PDB entry 7B1G | electron microscopy, 3.60 A resolution | chains A and B of the 5 polymer chains in the assembly

# Chain A (and B)
Name: Transient receptor potential cation channel subfamily c member 4a
From: Danio rerio
Notes: chain B of this document is another copy of the same molecule, construct and numbering; everything in this record applies to it too
UniProtKB: U3N7D8 (U3N7D8_DANRE); residues 2-915 here = UniProt positions 2-915
Chain sequence (915 residues; row label = number of the first residue in the row):
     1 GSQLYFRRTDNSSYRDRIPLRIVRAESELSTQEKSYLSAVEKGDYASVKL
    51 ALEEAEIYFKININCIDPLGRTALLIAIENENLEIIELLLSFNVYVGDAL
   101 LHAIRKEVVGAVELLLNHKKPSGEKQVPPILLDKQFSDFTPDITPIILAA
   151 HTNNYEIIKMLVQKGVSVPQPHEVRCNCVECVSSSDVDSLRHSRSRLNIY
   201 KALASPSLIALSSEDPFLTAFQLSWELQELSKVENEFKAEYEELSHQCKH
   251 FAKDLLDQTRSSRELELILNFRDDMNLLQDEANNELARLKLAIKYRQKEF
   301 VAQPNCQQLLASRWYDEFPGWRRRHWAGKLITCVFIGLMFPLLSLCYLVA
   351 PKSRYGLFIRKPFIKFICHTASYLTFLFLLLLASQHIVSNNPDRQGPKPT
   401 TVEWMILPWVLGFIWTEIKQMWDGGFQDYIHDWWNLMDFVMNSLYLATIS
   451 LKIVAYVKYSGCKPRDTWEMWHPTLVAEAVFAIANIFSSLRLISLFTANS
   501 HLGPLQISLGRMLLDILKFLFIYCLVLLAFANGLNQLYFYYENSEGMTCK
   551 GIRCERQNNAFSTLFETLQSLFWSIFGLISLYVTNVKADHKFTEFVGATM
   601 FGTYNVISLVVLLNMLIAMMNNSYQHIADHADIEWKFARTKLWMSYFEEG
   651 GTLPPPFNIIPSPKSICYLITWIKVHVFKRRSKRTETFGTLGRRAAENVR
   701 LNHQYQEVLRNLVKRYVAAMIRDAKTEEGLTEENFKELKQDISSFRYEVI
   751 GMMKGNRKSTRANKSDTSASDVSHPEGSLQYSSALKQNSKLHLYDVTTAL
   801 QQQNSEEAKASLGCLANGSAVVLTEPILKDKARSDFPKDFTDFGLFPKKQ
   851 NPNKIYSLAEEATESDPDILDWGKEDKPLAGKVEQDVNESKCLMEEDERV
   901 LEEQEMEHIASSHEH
Unresolved in the structure: 1-27, 119-135, 173-185, 278-282, 754-915 (chain B: 1-27, 119-135, 173-185, 273-283, 661-695, 754-915)
Differences from the reference sequence: expression tag (1)
Bound ions: Ca2+: Glu417, Gln420, Asp438
Residues lining bound ligands:
  - Calmodulin (44E; (2R)-3-(phosphonooxy)propane-1,2-diyl dihexanoate), molecule 1: Leu520, Cys524, Leu527, Arg553, Leu568, Gln569, Phe572, Trp573
  - Calmodulin (44E), molecule 2: Phe595, Ala598, Thr599, Gly602, Thr603, Val606
What the authors report for this chain:
  - conformationally variable residues (order/disorder transition): Ile666 to His676, Val677 to Gly692
  - specificity-determining residues: Phe413, Asn442 (proposed by the authors, not directly observed)

# Interface between chain A and chain B
Residue-residue contacts (145; chain A residue first):
  Leu29(A) with Gln163(B)
  Pro68(A) with Tyr155(B)
  Leu69(A) with Ile721(B), hydrophobic
  Arg71(A) with Arg722(B)
  Leu75(A) with Arg722(B)
  Glu79(A) with Arg722(B), salt bridge; Thr726(B)
  Phe136(A) with Asn711(B); Lys714(B)
  Ser137(A) with Arg260(B), hydrogen bond (backbone-side chain)
  Asp138(A) with Arg260(B); Ala718(B)
  Phe139(A) with Arg260(B)
  Thr140(A) with Arg260(B)
  Asp188(A) with Ser262(B)
  Ser189(A) with Ser262(B); Gln308(B), hydrogen bond
  Leu190(A) with Thr259(B); Arg260(B); Ser261(B); Ser262(B); Gln308(B), hydrogen bond (backbone-side chain)
  Arg191(A) with Arg260(B), hydrogen bond (side chain-backbone)
  Ser193(A) with Gln308(B)
  Val233(A) with Arg322(B), hydrogen bond (backbone-side chain)
  Glu236(A) with Pro304(B); Gln307(B); Arg639(B), salt bridge
  Phe237(A) with Pro304(B); Gln308(B)
  Lys518(A) with His501(B); Leu505(B)
  Phe519(A) with Leu509(B), hydrophobic
  Phe521(A) with Leu502(B), hydrophobic
  Ile522(A) with Leu505(B), hydrophobic
  Leu525(A) with Ser489(B); Leu492(B), hydrophobic; Ile493(B), hydrophobic; Phe496(B), hydrophobic
  Val526(A) with Leu490(B), hydrophobic
  Ala529(A) with Ile486(B); Ser489(B); Leu490(B)
  Phe530(A) with Ile486(B), hydrophobic
  Asn532(A) with Leu380(B); Leu381(B); Asn485(B), hydrogen bond; Ser489(B), hydrogen bond
  Gly533(A) with Ala482(B); Ile486(B)
  Asn535(A) with Ser384(B), hydrogen bond
  Gln536(A) with Leu380(B); Ala383(B); Ser384(B), hydrogen bond; Phe481(B); Ala482(B); Asn485(B)
  Leu537(A) with Ala479(B), hydrophobic; Ala482(B), hydrophobic
  Phe539(A) with Ser384(B); Gln385(B); His386(B); Ser389(B)
  Tyr540(A) with Ser389(B), hydrogen bond; Pro392(B), hydrophobic; Arg465(B); Glu478(B)
  Tyr541(A) with Arg465(B); Leu475(B)
  Leu581(A) with Trp573(B); Leu578(B), hydrophobic
  Tyr582(A) with Cys554(B)
  Thr584(A) with Arg553(B)
  Asn585(A) with Arg553(B), hydrogen bond (side chain-backbone); Cys554(B)
  Lys587(A) with Asp466(B)
  Ala588(A) with Asp466(B)
  Asp589(A) with Met470(B)
  His590(A) with Arg465(B), hydrogen bond (side chain-backbone); Asp466(B); Trp468(B)
  Lys591(A) with Met470(B)
  Phe592(A) with Trp471(B), hydrophobic; Ala479(B), hydrophobic
  Thr593(A) with Leu475(B)
  Phe595(A) with Phe565(B), hydrophobic
  Val596(A) with Ala479(B), hydrophobic; Ile483(B), hydrophobic
  Ala598(A) with Arg553(B); Trp573(B)
  Met600(A) with Ile486(B), hydrophobic
  Phe601(A) with Trp573(B), hydrophobic
  Gly602(A) with Phe572(B); Trp573(B)
  Asn605(A) with Trp573(B); Phe576(B)
  Val606(A) with Phe572(B), hydrophobic; Phe576(B), hydrophobic
  Val610(A) with Phe576(B), hydrophobic; Leu613(B), hydrophobic; Leu616(B)
  Val611(A) with Ile516(B), hydrophobic
  Asn614(A) with Leu616(B); Ile617(B); Met620(B)
  Met615(A) with Leu509(B), hydrophobic; Met512(B), hydrophobic; Leu513(B), hydrophobic; Ile516(B), hydrophobic; Met620(B)
  Ile617(A) with Ile617(B), hydrophobic
  Ala618(A) with Tyr624(B)
  Met619(A) with Leu505(B), hydrophobic; Tyr624(B)
  Asn621(A) with Asn621(B), hydrogen bond
  Asn622(A) with Asn621(B); Tyr624(B); Gln625(B), hydrogen bond
  Gln625(A) with Gln625(B), hydrogen bond
  Leu730(A) with Leu730(B)
  Thr731(A) with Thr726(B); Glu728(B); Leu730(B)
  Glu732(A) with Lys725(B); Thr726(B); Glu728(B), hydrogen bond (backbone-backbone); Leu730(B); Asn734(B)
  Glu733(A) with Thr726(B)
  Phe735(A) with Asn734(B); Glu737(B); Leu738(B), hydrophobic
  Lys736(A) with Thr726(B)
  Leu738(A) with Leu738(B), hydrophobic
  Lys739(A) with Glu737(B), salt bridge; Asp741(B)
  Ile742(A) with Ile742(B), hydrophobic
  Phe745(A) with Phe745(B), hydrophobic
  Arg746(A) with Asp741(B); Phe745(B); Glu748(B)
  Val749(A) with Phe745(B), hydrophobic
  Ile750(A) with Met752(B), hydrophobic
  Met753(A) with Met752(B), hydrophobic; Met753(B), hydrophobic
Interface residues without a listed pair, chain A (89 interface residues in all): Gly70, Arg105, Lys106, Glu234, Leu534, Ser562, Leu564, Ile579, Ser580, Leu609, Leu612
Interface residues without a listed pair, chain B (93 interface residues in all): Glu156, Lys159, Leu265, Asn305, Asn390, Asn391, Leu520, Ile552, Glu555, Ile575, Arg715, Val717, Asp723, Glu727, Gly729, Ser744, Val749

# Overview
89 residues of chain A face 93 of chain B across their interface; the contacts include 16 hydrogen bonds and 3
salt bridges. Among the polar pairs are Glu79(A)-Arg722(B), Glu236(A)-Arg639(B) and Lys739(A)-Glu737(B). Chain
A binds Calmodulin. Glu417(A), Gln420(A) and Asp438(A) coordinate Ca2+. From the paper: specificity
determinants Phe413(A) and Asn442(A); conformational variability at Ile666(A) and Val677(A).
Chain A and chain B are both Transient receptor potential cation channel subfamily c member 4a (Danio rerio);
the structure, TRPC4 in complex with Calmodulin, was determined by electron microscopy (same publication as
7B05, 7B0J, 7B0S and 7B16).
